8BDG - chains A and E of the 6 polymer chains in the assembly; structure by X-ray diffraction, 2.35 A resolution.

[Chain A]
Protein: Tubulin alpha-1B chain
Organism: Bos taurus
UniProt: P81947 (TBA1B_BOVIN); the author numbering skips numbers that UniProt does not, so the offset changes along the chain: 1-438 = UniProt 1-438; 443-455 = UniProt 439-451
Chain sequence (451 residues; numbered 1 to 455; 4 numbers in that range are skipped by the numbering (no residue carries them; nothing is unmodelled there); the number before each row is that of its first residue):
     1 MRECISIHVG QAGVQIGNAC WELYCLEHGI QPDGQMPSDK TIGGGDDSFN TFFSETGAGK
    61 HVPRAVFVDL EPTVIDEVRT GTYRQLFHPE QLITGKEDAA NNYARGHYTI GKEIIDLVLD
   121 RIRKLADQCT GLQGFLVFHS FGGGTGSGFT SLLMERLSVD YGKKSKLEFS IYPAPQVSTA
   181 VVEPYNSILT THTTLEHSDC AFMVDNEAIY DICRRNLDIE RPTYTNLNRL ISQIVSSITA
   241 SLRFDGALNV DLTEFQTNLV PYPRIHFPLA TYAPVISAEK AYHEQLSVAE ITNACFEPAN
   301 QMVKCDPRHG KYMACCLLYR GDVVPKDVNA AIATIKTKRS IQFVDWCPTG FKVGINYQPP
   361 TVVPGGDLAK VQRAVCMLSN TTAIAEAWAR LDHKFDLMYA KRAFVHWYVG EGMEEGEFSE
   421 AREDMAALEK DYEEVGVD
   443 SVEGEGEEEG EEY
Unresolved in the structure: 443-447, 451-455
Bound ions: Ca2+: Asp39, Thr41, Gly44, Glu55
Ligand contacts: GTP (guanosine-5'-triphosphate): Gly10, Gln11, Ala12, Gln15, Ile16, Asp69, Asp98, Ala99, Ala100, Asn101, Ser140, Gly142, Gly143, Gly144, Thr145, Gly146, Ile171, Pro173, Val177, Ser178, Thr179, Glu183, Asn206, Tyr224, Leu227, Asn228, Ile231

[Chain E]
Protein: Stathmin-4
Organism: Rattus norvegicus
UniProt: P63043 (STMN4_RAT); residues 5-145 here correspond to UniProt positions 49-189 (UniProt number = residue number + 44)
Chain sequence (143 residues; numbered 3 to 145; the number before each row is that of its first residue):
     3 MADMEVIELN KCTSGQSFEV ILKPPSFDGV PEFNASLPRR RDPSLEEIQK KLEAAEERRK
    63 YQEAELLKHL AEKREHEREV IQKAIEENNN FIKMAKEKLA QKMESNKENR EAHLAAMLER
   123 LQEKDKHAEE VRKNKELKEE ASR
Unresolved in the structure: 3-5, 28-43, 142-145
Differences from the reference sequence: initiating methionine (3); expression tag (4)
Curated features (UniProtKB/Swiss-Prot):
  - modified residue: Ser46 (Phosphoserine)

[How chain A and chain E interact]
Contacting residue pairs (56; chain A residue first):
  Tyr108(A) with Leu54(E), hydrophobic; Ala57(E), hydrophobic; Arg61(E)
  Thr109(A) with Arg61(E), hydrogen bond
  Lys112(A) with Glu58(E)
  Leu152(A) with Leu54(E), hydrophobic
  Glu155(A) with Ile50(E)
  Arg156(A) with Leu47(E)
  Ser158(A) with Asp44(E)
  Val159(A) with Pro45(E)
  Glu196(A) with Asp44(E); Pro45(E)
  His197(A) with Asp44(E), salt bridge; Pro45(E)
  Asp245(A) with Cys14(E); Ser16(E), hydrogen bond (backbone-side chain)
  Ala247(A) with Asn12(E); Ser19(E)
  Leu248(A) with Ser19(E)
  Pro325(A) with Gln18(E); Phe20(E), hydrophobic
  Asn329(A) with Val8(E); Phe20(E); Val22(E)
  Ala333(A) with Met6(E), hydrophobic
  Lys336(A) with Leu24(E)
  Asp345(A) with Pro27(E)
  Trp346(A) with Pro27(E)
  Pro348(A) with Lys25(E); Pro27(E)
  Thr349(A) with Ile23(E); Leu24(E), hydrogen bond (backbone-backbone); Lys25(E), hydrogen bond (backbone-backbone)
  Gly350(A) with Val22(E)
  Phe351(A) with Glu21(E); Val22(E), hydrogen bond (backbone-backbone)
  Lys352(A) with Phe20(E); Glu21(E)
  Val353(A) with Ser19(E); Phe20(E), hydrogen bond (backbone-backbone)
  Gly354(A) with Gln18(E)
  Ile355(A) with Gly17(E); Gln18(E), hydrogen bond (backbone-backbone)
  Asn356(A) with Ser16(E)
  Tyr357(A) with Thr15(E); Ser16(E), hydrogen bond (backbone-backbone); Gly17(E); Gln18(E), hydrogen bond
  Val409(A) with Gln64(E)
  Gly410(A) with Arg61(E); Gln64(E)
  Glu411(A) with Arg61(E), hydrogen bond (backbone-side chain)
  Gly412(A) with Ala57(E); Arg60(E), hydrogen bond (backbone-side chain); Arg61(E)
  Glu414(A) with Arg60(E), salt bridge
Also at the interface, not in a pair above, chain A (41 interface residues in all): His107, Glu113, Gly246, Val328, Ile332, Cys347, Gln358
Also at the interface, not in a pair above, chain E (31 interface residues in all): Glu10, Pro26, Ser46, Gln51, Lys53

[Summary]
41 residues of chain A and 31 residues of chain E are in contact, with 11 hydrogen bonds and 2 salt bridges.
Polar pairs include His197(A)-Asp44(E), Glu414(A)-Arg60(E) and Thr109(A)-Arg61(E). Chain A binds GTP.
Asp39(A), Thr41(A), Gly44(A) and Glu55(A) coordinate Ca2+.
Chain A is Tubulin alpha-1B chain (Bos taurus) and chain E is Stathmin-4 (Rattus norvegicus); the structure,
Tubulin-taxane-2b complex, was determined by X-ray diffraction together with 8BDE and 8BDF from the same
study.
